PDB entry 4P26 | X-ray diffraction, 1.90 A resolution | chains A and B

Chain A (and B):
Name: P domain of VP1
Organism: Norovirus Hu/GI.7/TCH-060/USA/2003
Notes: chain B of this document is another copy of the same molecule, construct and numbering; everything in this record applies to it too
UniProt: G8FL04 (G8FL04_9CALI); residues 226-526 here = UniProt positions 226-526
Chain sequence (301 residues; each row starts with the number of its first residue):
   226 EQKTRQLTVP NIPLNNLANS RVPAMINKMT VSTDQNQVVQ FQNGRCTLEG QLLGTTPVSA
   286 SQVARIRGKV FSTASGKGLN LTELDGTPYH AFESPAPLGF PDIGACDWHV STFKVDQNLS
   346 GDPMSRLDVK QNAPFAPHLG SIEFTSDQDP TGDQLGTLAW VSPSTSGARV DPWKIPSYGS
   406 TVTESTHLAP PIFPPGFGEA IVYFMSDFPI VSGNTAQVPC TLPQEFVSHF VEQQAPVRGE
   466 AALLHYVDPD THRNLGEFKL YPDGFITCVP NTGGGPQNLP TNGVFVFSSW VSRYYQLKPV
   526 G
Disordered / not traced: 226-229, 341-342, 406-408 (chain B: 226-231, 342, 406-411, 439-441)
What the authors report for this chain:
  - binding site for 2-acetamido-2-deoxy-alpha-D-galactopyranose: Asp-332, His-334, Arg-351, Trp-385, Ser-387, Pro-388, Ser-391
  - binding site for alpha-L-fucopyranose: Lys-355

Interface between chain A and chain B:
Pairs across the interface - 59 pairs, chain A then chain B:
  Val-234(A) / Glu-457(B)
  Pro-235(A) / Glu-457(B)
  Asn-236(A) / Glu-457(B)  hydrogen bond (backbone-side chain)
  Ile-237(A) / Glu-457(B)
  Asn-241(A) / Val-283(B)
  Asn-241(A) / Ser-284(B)
  Asn-241(A) / Gln-287(B)  hydrogen bond
  Ala-243(A) / Ser-284(B)
  Ala-243(A) / Ser-286(B)
  Met-250(A) / Ser-284(B)
  Met-250(A) / Ser-286(B)
  Met-250(A) / Gln-287(B)
  Val-283(A) / Ile-237(B)  hydrophobic
  Val-283(A) / Asn-241(B)
  Ser-284(A) / Asn-241(B)
  Ser-284(A) / Ala-243(B)
  Ser-284(A) / Met-250(B)
  Ser-284(A) / Glu-450(B)  hydrogen bond
  Ala-285(A) / Ala-285(B)  hydrophobic
  Ala-285(A) / Ser-286(B)
  Ser-286(A) / Ala-243(B)
  Ser-286(A) / Met-250(B)
  Ser-286(A) / Ala-285(B)
  Gln-287(A) / Asn-241(B)  hydrogen bond
  Gln-287(A) / Met-250(B)
  Phe-338(A) / Pro-434(B)
  Val-340(A) / Asp-432(B)
  Leu-344(A) / Pro-434(B)  hydrophobic
  Leu-344(A) / Ile-435(B)
  Leu-344(A) / Val-436(B)
  Leu-344(A) / Ser-437(B)  hydrogen bond (backbone-backbone)
  Gly-346(A) / Trp-385(B)
  Gly-346(A) / Val-436(B)
  Asp-347(A) / Arg-351(B)  salt bridge
  Asp-347(A) / Trp-385(B)
  Pro-348(A) / Trp-385(B)
  Pro-348(A) / Val-436(B)
  Met-349(A) / Trp-385(B)
  Arg-351(A) / Asp-347(B)  salt bridge
  Ala-384(A) / Met-349(B)
  Trp-385(A) / Gly-346(B)
  Trp-385(A) / Asp-347(B)
  Trp-385(A) / Pro-348(B)
  Trp-385(A) / Met-349(B)
  Asp-432(A) / Val-340(B)
  Pro-434(A) / Phe-338(B)
  Pro-434(A) / Leu-344(B)  hydrophobic
  Pro-434(A) / Met-349(B)  hydrophobic
  Ile-435(A) / Leu-344(B)
  Val-436(A) / Leu-344(B)
  Val-436(A) / Gly-346(B)
  Val-436(A) / Pro-348(B)  hydrophobic
  Ser-437(A) / Leu-344(B)
  Ala-441(A) / Asp-341(B)
  Glu-450(A) / Ser-284(B)  hydrogen bond
  Glu-457(A) / Pro-235(B)
  Glu-457(A) / Asn-236(B)  hydrogen bond (side chain-backbone)
  Glu-457(A) / Ile-237(B)
  Glu-457(A) / His-454(B)  salt bridge
Interface residues without a listed pair, chain A (40 interface residues in all): Asn-240, Pro-248, Ala-249, Asp-310, Ser-345, Phe-433, Asn-439, Ser-453, His-454, Val-456
Interface residues without a listed pair, chain B (39 interface residues in all): Val-234, Asn-240, Pro-248, Ala-249, Arg-290, Asn-343, Ser-345, Ala-384, Phe-433, Ser-453

Summary:
The interface between chain A and chain B involves 40 residues on one side and 39 on the other; the contacts
include 7 hydrogen bonds and 3 salt bridges. Polar contacts include Asp-347(A)/Arg-351(B),
Glu-457(A)/His-454(B) and Asn-236(A)/Glu-457(B). From the paper: a binding site for
2-acetamido-2-deoxy-alpha-D-galactopyranose at Asp-332(A), His-334(A) and Arg-351(A) among others; a binding
site for alpha-L-fucopyranose at Lys-355(A).
Chain A and chain B are both P domain of VP1 (Norovirus Hu/GI.7/TCH-060/USA/2003); the structure, Structure of
the P domain from a GI.7 Norovirus variant in complex with A-type 2 HBGA, was determined by X-ray diffraction
together with 4P12, 4P1V, 4P25, 4P2N and 4P3I from the same study.
